PDB entry 5FMV | X-ray diffraction, 2.90 A resolution | chain A

Chain A:
Name: Receptor-type tyrosine-protein phosphatase C
Source organism: Homo sapiens
Notes: EC 3.1.3.48; fragment: domains d1-d4, residues 223-571
UniProtKB: P08575 (PTPRC_HUMAN); residue numbers follow UniProt; this construct covers 223-571
Sequence (361 residues; numbered 220 to 580; the number before each row is that of its first residue):
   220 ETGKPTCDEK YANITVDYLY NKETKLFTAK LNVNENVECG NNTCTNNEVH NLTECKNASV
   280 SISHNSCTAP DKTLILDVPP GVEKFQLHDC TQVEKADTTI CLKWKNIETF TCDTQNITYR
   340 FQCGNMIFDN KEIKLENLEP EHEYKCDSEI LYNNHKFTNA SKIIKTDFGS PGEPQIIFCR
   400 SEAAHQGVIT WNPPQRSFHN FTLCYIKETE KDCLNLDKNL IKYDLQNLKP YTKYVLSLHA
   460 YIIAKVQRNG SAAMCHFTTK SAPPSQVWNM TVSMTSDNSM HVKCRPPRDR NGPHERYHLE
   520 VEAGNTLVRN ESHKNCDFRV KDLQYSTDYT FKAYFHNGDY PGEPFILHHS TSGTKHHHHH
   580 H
Disordered / not traced: 220-223, 575-580
Construct notes: expression tag (220-222, 572-580)
Disulfides: C226-C286, C258-C263, C274-C331, C309-C320, C342-C365, C398-C474, C423-C432, C503-C535
Glycans and other covalent adducts: N-acetylglucosamine (NAG) linked to N378, N419, N468, N488, N529
From the paper describing this entry:
  - contacts within the chain: K229-E254 (hydrogen bond), Y230-E254 (hydrogen bond), E273-K303 (salt bridge), Y450-P512 (hydrophobic contact), A481-N510 (backbone contact), S495-S498 (hydrogen bond), Q543-Y548 (hydrogen bond), T546-T570 (hydrogen bond)

In short:
Covalently linked N-acetylglucosamine: at N378, N419, N468, N488 and N529. From the paper: contacts within the
chain involving C226, C286 and K229 among others.
Chain A is Receptor-type tyrosine-protein phosphatase C (Homo sapiens); the structure, Crystal structure of
human CD45 extracellular region, domains d1-d4, was determined by X-ray diffraction together with 5FN6, 5FN7
and 5FN8 from the same study.
